PDB entry 9M8M | electron microscopy, 2.30 A resolution | chains L and H of the 36 polymer chains in the assembly

# Chain L
Protein: Reaction center protein L chain
Organism: Rhodothalassium salexigens DSM 2132
Reference sequence: A0A2L1K3Q4 (A0A2L1K3Q4_RHOSA); residues 0-274 here correspond to UniProt positions 1-275 (UniProt number = residue number + 1)
Chain sequence (275 residues; each row starts with the number of its first residue; numbering starts at 0):
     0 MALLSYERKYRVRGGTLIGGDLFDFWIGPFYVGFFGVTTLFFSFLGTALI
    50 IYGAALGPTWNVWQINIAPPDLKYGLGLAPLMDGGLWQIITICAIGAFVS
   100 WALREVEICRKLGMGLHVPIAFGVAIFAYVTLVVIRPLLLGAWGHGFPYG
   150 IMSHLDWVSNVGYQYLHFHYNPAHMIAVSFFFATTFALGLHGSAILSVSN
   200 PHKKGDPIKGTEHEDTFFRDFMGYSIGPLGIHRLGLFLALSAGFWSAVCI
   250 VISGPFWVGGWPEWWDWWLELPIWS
Unresolved in the structure: 0
Ion coordination: bacteriochlorophyll a Mg site 1 near His153 (its only coordinating residue here); bacteriochlorophyll a Mg site 2 near His173 (its only coordinating residue here); Fe ion: His190, His231 (shared with 3 residues of chain M); Ca2+ near Asp265 (its only coordinating residue here)
Small-molecule neighbours:
  - Menaquinone 10 (A1L8Q): Ile26, Phe29, Tyr30, Val31, Val36, Leu39, Phe43, Trp100, Arg103
  - bacteriochlorophyll a (BCL), molecule 1: Leu21, Phe22, Val36
  - bacteriochlorophyll a (BCL), molecule 2: Thr46, Ile49, Phe97, Tyr128, Leu131, Phe146, Ile150, Met151, His153, Leu154, Val157
  - bacteriochlorophyll a (BCL), molecule 3: Phe97, Phe121, Ala124, Ile125, Ala127, Tyr128, Leu131, Trp156, Val157, Ser158, Val160, Gly161, Tyr162, Phe167, His168, His173, Ala176, Val177, Phe180, Phe181, Ser245, Ala246, Cys248, Ile249
  - bacteriochlorophyll a (BCL), molecule 4: Val157, Tyr162, His168, Phe181
  - bacteriochlorophyll a (BCL), molecule 5: His168, His173, Met174, Val177, Ser178, Phe181, Ala182, Phe185
  - bacteriopheophytin a (BPH), molecule 1: Thr38, Phe41, Ser42, Gly45, Thr46, Ile49, Ile89, Cys92, Ala93, Ala96, Phe97, Trp100, Glu104, Val117, Ala120, Phe121, Val123, Ala124, Tyr128, Phe146, Tyr148, Gly149, Ile150, His153, Phe180, Ala238, Leu239, Gly242
  - bacteriopheophytin a (BPH), molecule 2: Phe181, Thr184, Phe185, Leu189, Phe220, Met221
  - ubiquinone-10 (U10), molecule 1: Phe33, Phe34, Thr37, Phe40, Phe41, Leu44, Leu75, Gly76, Leu77, Trp86, Gln87, Thr90, Ile91, Ile94, Gly95, Val98, Ser99, Val133, Trp142
  - ubiquinone-10 (U10), molecule 2: Pro171, Met174, Ile175, Ser178, Trp263, Trp264, Trp266, Trp267
  - ubiquinone-10 (U10), molecule 3: Ile175, Ser178, Phe179, Ala182, Phe185, Ala186, Leu189, His190, Ala193, Ile194, Glu213, Asp214, Phe217, Met221, Tyr223, Ser224, Ile225, Gly226, Pro227, Ile230, Leu233, Leu237
  - ubiquinone-10 (U10), molecule 4: Arg232, Leu233, Leu235, Phe236
  - Z41 ((2S)-3-hydroxypropane-1,2-diyl dihexadecanoate): Pro171, Ala172, Ile175, Trp244, Ile251, Phe255, Trp256, Trp260, Trp263

# Chain H
Protein: Photosynthetic reaction center subunit H
Organism: Rhodothalassium salexigens DSM 2132
Reference sequence: A0A4R2PIK4 (A0A4R2PIK4_RHOSA); numbering as in UniProt (aligned over 1-324)
Chain sequence (324 residues; row label = number of the first residue in the row):
     1 METGALTGYMDVAQVTLYVFWLFFAGLIFYLRREDRREGYPLEKDDGTPE
    51 DIGLVWFPKPKEFTLPHGRGTATAGRKDQRKEPIEKVYAWEGSPFEATGN
   101 PLLDGVGPATWAERDDHPDLTLEGVNKVVPLRADPDYYPCDGDDDPRGMT
   151 VYGADGKAAGTVGDLWIDKADLIVRYLEVELADQPKPAPAPAPKPTPAPT
   201 PVATASEGVAKPEDEDQTVAAAPKPAPAPAPAPAPTPKLAKKKTVMVPRE
   251 FMRVKGPNTFFNKLIGLPSTQPGIYVSALNAEDFKNIPQIKGNDQITALE
   301 EEKITAYFGGGRLYSTKEHAGPAL
Unresolved in the structure: 186-241
Small-molecule neighbours: ubiquinone-10 (U10): Gly53, Leu54, Val55, Trp56

# Interface between chain L and chain H
Pairs across the interface (82; chain L residue first):
  Ala1(L) with Leu42(H); Glu43(H); Glu50(H), hydrogen bond (backbone-side chain); Glu91(H)
  Leu2(L) with Leu42(H); Glu43(H), hydrogen bond (backbone-backbone); Lys44(H); Asp45(H)
  Leu3(L) with Gly39(H); Tyr40(H), hydrophobic; Leu42(H), hydrophobic
  Ser4(L) with Gly39(H), hydrogen bond (backbone-backbone); Tyr40(H); Glu43(H); Lys77(H)
  Tyr5(L) with Gly39(H)
  Arg7(L) with Glu43(H), salt bridge; Lys44(H), hydrogen bond (side chain-backbone); Asp45(H), hydrogen bond (side chain-backbone); Gly47(H); Glu82(H), salt bridge; Ile84(H); Phe95(H)
  Lys8(L) with Arg80(H); Glu82(H); Ile84(H); Gly105(H); Val106(H); Gly107(H), hydrogen bond (backbone-backbone); Thr110(H)
  Tyr9(L) with Gly107(H); Thr110(H)
  Arg10(L) with Gly92(H); Pro94(H); Phe95(H), hydrogen bond (backbone-backbone)
  Val11(L) with Phe95(H); Val106(H), hydrophobic; Gly107(H); Pro108(H); Tyr314(H)
  Arg12(L) with Val87(H); Tyr88(H), hydrogen bond; Pro94(H); Glu96(H); Leu313(H)
  Gly14(L) with Leu313(H); His319(H), hydrogen bond (backbone-backbone)
  Thr15(L) with Gly321(H); Pro322(H); Ala323(H)
  Leu16(L) with Pro322(H); Ala323(H), hydrogen bond (backbone-backbone); Leu324(H), hydrogen bond (backbone-backbone)
  Ile17(L) with Leu324(H), hydrophobic
  Gly19(L) with Pro322(H)
  Asp20(L) with Tyr88(H)
  Asp23(L) with Pro94(H)
  Phe24(L) with Trp90(H), hydrophobic; Gly92(H)
  Trp25(L) with Gly92(H), hydrogen bond (backbone-backbone); Pro94(H), hydrophobic
  Arg109(L) with Glu318(H); His319(H), hydrogen bond; Gly321(H)
  Lys110(L) with Pro108(H)
  Gly112(L) with Pro108(H); Gly309(H)
  Ser198(L) with Phe63(H)
  Asn199(L) with Lys61(H), hydrogen bond
  Gly204(L) with Thr64(H)
  Asp205(L) with Thr64(H), hydrogen bond (backbone-side chain)
  Pro206(L) with Thr64(H)
  Ile207(L) with Phe63(H), hydrophobic; Thr64(H), hydrogen bond (backbone-backbone); Pro66(H)
  Thr210(L) with Ala170(H)
  Glu211(L) with Thr121(H); Leu122(H), hydrogen bond (side chain-backbone)
  His212(L) with Leu122(H)
  Pro227(L) with Asp171(H)
  Leu228(L) with Arg249(H)
  Arg232(L) with Arg249(H)
Other interface residues (no listed pair), chain L (40 interface residues in all): Gly13, Gly18, Leu111, Asp214, Gly226
Other interface residues (no listed pair), chain H (48 interface residues in all): Glu38, Asp46, Leu65, Ser93, Ile173

# Overview
40 residues of chain L face 48 of chain H across their interface; the contacts include 17 hydrogen bonds and 2
salt bridges. Among the polar pairs are Arg7(L)-Glu43(H), Arg7(L)-Glu82(H) and Ala1(L)-Glu50(H).
Chain L is Reaction center protein L chain and chain H is Photosynthetic reaction center subunit H, both from
Rhodothalassium salexigens DSM 2132; the structure, Structure of photosynthetic LH1-RC complex the Halophilic
Nonsulfur Purple Bacterium, Rhodothalassium salexigens, was determined by electron microscopy.
